5MPS - chains 6 and L of the 30 polymer chains in the assembly; structure by electron microscopy, 3.85 A resolution.

# Chain 6
Molecule: Saccharomyces cerevisiae strain T.52_2H chromosome XII sequence
Source organism: Saccharomyces cerevisiae
Sequence (112 nucleotides; row label = number of the first residue in the row):
     1 GUUCGCGAAG UAACCCUUCG UGGACAUUUG GUCAAUUUGA AACAAUACAG AGAUGAUCAG
    61 CAGUUCCCCU GCAUAAGGAU GAACCGUUUU ACAAAGAGAU UUAUUUCGUU UU
Disordered / not traced: 11-15, 105-112
Bound ions: Mg2+ site 1: G60, U80; Mg2+ site 2: C61, G77; Mg2+ site 3: G78, U80; K+ site 1 near G81 (its only coordinating residue here)
What the authors report for this chain:
  - conformationally variable residues: A51

# Chain L
Molecule: Pre-mRNA-splicing factor BUD31
Source organism: Saccharomyces cerevisiae
UniProtKB: P25337 (BUD31_YEAST); residues 1-157 here = UniProt positions 1-157
Chain sequence (157 residues; row label = number of the first residue in the row):
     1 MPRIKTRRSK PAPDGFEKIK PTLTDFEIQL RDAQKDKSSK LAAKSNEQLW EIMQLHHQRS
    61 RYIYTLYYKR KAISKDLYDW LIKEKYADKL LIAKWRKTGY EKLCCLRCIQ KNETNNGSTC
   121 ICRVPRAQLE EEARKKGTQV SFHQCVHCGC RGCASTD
Disordered / not traced: 1, 157
Bound ions: Zn2+ site 1: Cys-104, Cys-105, Cys-108, Cys-148; Zn2+ site 2: Cys-104, Cys-122, Cys-150, Cys-153; Zn2+ site 3: Cys-108, Cys-120, Cys-122, Cys-145
Swiss-Prot annotation at these positions:
  - motif: Pro-2 to Pro-11 (Nuclear localization signal)

# Interface between chain 6 and chain L
Residue-residue contacts - 38 pairs, chain 6 then chain L:
  G1(6) / Gly-99(L)  base contact
  G1(6) / Glu-101(L)  sugar contact
  G1(6) / Lys-102(L)  hydrogen bond to the sugar
  G1(6) / Ser-155(L)  base contact
  G1(6) / Thr-156(L)  base contact
  C25(6) / Thr-98(L)  hydrogen bond to the sugar
  C25(6) / Gly-99(L)  sugar contact
  A26(6) / Gly-99(L)  sugar contact
  A26(6) / Tyr-100(L)  sugar contact
  A26(6) / Arg-123(L)  hydrogen bond to the sugar
  A26(6) / Ser-155(L)  hydrogen bond to the sugar
  A26(6) / Thr-156(L)  base contact
  U27(6) / Thr-119(L)  phosphate contact
  U27(6) / Arg-123(L)  salt bridge to the phosphate
  U27(6) / Val-124(L)  sugar contact
  U27(6) / Pro-125(L)  base contact
  U28(6) / Ser-118(L)  sugar contact
  U28(6) / Thr-119(L)  hydrogen bond to the phosphate
  U28(6) / Ile-121(L)  base contact
  U28(6) / Val-124(L)  base contact
  U28(6) / Leu-129(L)  base contact
  U29(6) / Thr-114(L)  phosphate contact
  U29(6) / Asn-116(L)  phosphate contact
  U29(6) / Thr-119(L)  sugar contact
  U29(6) / Cys-120(L)  sugar contact
  U29(6) / Ile-121(L)  hydrogen bond to the sugar
  U29(6) / Phe-142(L)  base contact
  U29(6) / Cys-145(L)  base contact
  U29(6) / Val-146(L)  hydrogen bond to the base
  U29(6) / His-147(L)  hydrogen bond to the sugar
  G30(6) / Thr-114(L)  phosphate contact
  G30(6) / Asn-115(L)  hydrogen bond to the phosphate
  G30(6) / Val-146(L)  sugar contact
  G31(6) / Asn-115(L)  hydrogen bond to the phosphate
  A35(6) / Lys-40(L)  sugar contact
  A35(6) / Leu-41(L)  base contact
  A35(6) / Ala-42(L)  hydrogen bond to the phosphate
  U36(6) / Lys-40(L)  phosphate contact
Interface residues without a listed pair, chain 6 (11 interface residues in all): A34
Interface residues without a listed pair, chain L (29 interface residues in all): Lys-111, Glu-113, Gln-128, Glu-132

# Summary
11 residues of chain 6 and 29 residues of chain L are in contact, with 11 hydrogen bonds and 1 salt bridge.
Polar contacts include U29(6)/Val-146(L), G1(6)/Lys-102(L) and C25(6)/Thr-98(L). The Mg2+ site 1 is built by
G60(6) and U80(6). C61(6) and G77(6) form the Mg2+ site 2. From the paper: conformational variability at
A51(6).
Here chain 6 is Saccharomyces cerevisiae strain T.52_2H chromosome XII sequence and chain L is
Pre-mRNA-splicing factor BUD31, both from Saccharomyces cerevisiae. Entry 5MPS (Structure of a spliceosome
remodeled for exon ligation) was determined by electron microscopy together with 5MQ0 from the same study.
